7M7D - chain A; structure by X-ray diffraction, 2.60 A resolution.

Chain A:
Protein: Indoleamine 2,3-dioxygenase 1
From: Homo sapiens
Notes: EC 1.13.11.52
UniProtKB: P14902 (I23O1_HUMAN); residues 11-403 here = UniProt positions 11-403
Chain sequence (411 residues; each row starts with the number of its first residue; numbers below 1 keep their minus sign (Met-7 is residue -7)):
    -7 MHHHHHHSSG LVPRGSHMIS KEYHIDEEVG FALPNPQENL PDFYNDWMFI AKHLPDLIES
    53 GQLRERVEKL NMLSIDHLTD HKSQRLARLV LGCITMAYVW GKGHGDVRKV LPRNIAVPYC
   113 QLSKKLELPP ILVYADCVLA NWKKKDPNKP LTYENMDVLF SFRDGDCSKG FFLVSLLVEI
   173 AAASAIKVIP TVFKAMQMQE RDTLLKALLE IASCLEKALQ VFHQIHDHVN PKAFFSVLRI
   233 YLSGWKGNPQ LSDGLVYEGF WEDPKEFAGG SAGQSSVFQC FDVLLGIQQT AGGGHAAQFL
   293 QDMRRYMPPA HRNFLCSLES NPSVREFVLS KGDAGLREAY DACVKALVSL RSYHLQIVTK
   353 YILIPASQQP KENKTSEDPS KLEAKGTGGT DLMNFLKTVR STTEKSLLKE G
Not modelled in the structure: -7 to 10, 362-382, 403
Sequence notes: initiating methionine (-7); expression tag (-6 to 10)
UniProt features mapped onto this chain:
  - binding site (heme b): His346
Bound ions: heme Fe: His346 (together with IACS-8968)
Residues lining bound ligands:
  - heme (HEM): Phe163, Val166, Ser167, Val170, Phe214, Ile217, Phe226, Ser263, Ala264, Gly265, Phe270, Phe291, Arg343, His346, Ile349, Val350, Tyr353, Ile354, Leu384, Phe387, Leu388, Val391
  - IACS-8968 (YRM; (5S)-6,6-dimethyl-8-[(4S)-7-(trifluoromethyl)imidazo[1,5-a]pyridin-5-yl]-1,3,8-triazaspiro[4.5]decane-2,4-dione): Tyr126, Cys129, Val130, Phe163, Phe164, Phe226, Arg231, Leu234, Ser235, Gly262, Ser263, Ala264, Ile354, Leu384

Overview:
Chain A binds IACS-8968 and heme. Curated annotation (UniProt) lists heme b-binding residue His346.
Chain A is Indoleamine 2,3-dioxygenase 1 (Homo sapiens); the structure, Crystal structure of the indoleamine
2,3-dioxygenagse 1 (IDO1) complexed with IACS-8968, was determined by X-ray diffraction together with 7B1O and
7M63 from the same study.
